PDB entry 3V1G | X-ray diffraction, 2.20 A resolution | chains B and D of the 4 polymer chains in the assembly

== Chain B (and D) ==
Molecule: Insulin
Notes: chain D of this document is another copy of the same molecule, construct and numbering; everything in this record applies to it too
Reference sequence: P01308 (INS_HUMAN); residues 1-30 here correspond to UniProt positions 25-54 (UniProt number = residue number + 24)
Chain sequence (30 residues; each row starts with the number of its first residue):
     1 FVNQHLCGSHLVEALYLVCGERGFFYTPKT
Construct notes: engineered mutation Glu-21 (Glu45 in P01308)
Modified residues: Glu-21 (D-glutamic acid; DGL)
Bound ions: Zn2+ near His-10 (its only coordinating residue here)

== Chain B / chain D interface ==
Pairs across the interface - 24 pairs, chain B then chain D:
  Gly-8(B) with Tyr-16(D)
  Ser-9(B) with Tyr-16(D)
  Glu-13(B) with Ser-9(D), hydrogen bond; Val-12(D); Glu-13(D)
  Tyr-16(B) with His-5(D), hydrogen bond (side chain-backbone); Gly-8(D); Ser-9(D), hydrogen bond (side chain-backbone); Val-12(D), hydrophobic; Tyr-26(D), hydrophobic
  Glu-21(B) with Pro-28(D); Lys-29(D); Thr-30(D)
  Gly-23(B) with Tyr-26(D); Pro-28(D)
  Phe-24(B) with Val-12(D), hydrophobic; Phe-25(D); Tyr-26(D), hydrogen bond (backbone-backbone)
  Phe-25(B) with Phe-24(D); Phe-25(D), hydrophobic
  Tyr-26(B) with Tyr-16(D), hydrophobic; Gly-23(D); Phe-24(D), hydrogen bond (backbone-backbone)
  Pro-28(B) with Glu-21(D)
Interface residues without a listed pair, chain B (14 interface residues in all): Val-12, Gly-20, Arg-22, Thr-27
Interface residues without a listed pair, chain D (15 interface residues in all): Gln-4

== In short ==
14 residues of chain B face 15 of chain D across their interface, with 5 hydrogen bonds. Polar contacts
include Glu-13(B)/Ser-9(D), Tyr-16(B)/His-5(D) and Tyr-16(B)/Ser-9(D).
Chain B and chain D are both Insulin; the structure, Forestalling insulin fibrillation by insertion of a
chiral clamp mechanism-based application of protein engineering to global ..., was determined by X-ray
diffraction.
